7ZMU - chains A and B; structure by X-ray diffraction, 1.60 A resolution.

# Chain A
Protein: 14-3-3 protein sigma
Source organism: Homo sapiens
UniProtKB: P31947 (1433S_HUMAN); residues 1-231 here = UniProt positions 1-231
Chain sequence (236 residues; numbered -4 to 231; the number before each row is that of its first residue; numbers below 1 keep their minus sign (Gly-4 is residue -4)):
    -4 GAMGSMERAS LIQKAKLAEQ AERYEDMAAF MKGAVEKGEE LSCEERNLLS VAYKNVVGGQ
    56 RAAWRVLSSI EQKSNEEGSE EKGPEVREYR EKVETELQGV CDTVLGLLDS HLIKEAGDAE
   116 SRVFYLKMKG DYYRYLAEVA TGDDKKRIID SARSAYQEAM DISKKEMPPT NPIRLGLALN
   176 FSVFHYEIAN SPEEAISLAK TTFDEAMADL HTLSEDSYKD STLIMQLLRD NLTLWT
Sequence notes: expression tag (-4 to 0)
Bound ions: Mg2+ site 1 near Glu2 (its only coordinating residue here); Mg2+ site 2: Glu86, Glu89
Curated features (UniProtKB/Swiss-Prot):
  - site (Interaction with phosphoserine on interacting protein): Arg56, Arg129
  - modified residue (Phosphoserine): Ser5, Ser74

# Chain B
Protein: non-natural peptide 2
Chain sequence (7 residues; numbered 1 to 7; the number before each row is that of its first residue):
     1 SXXXXKX
Modified / non-standard residues: Ser1 (phosphoserine; SEP); PPN (para-nitrophenylalanine) at position 2, B3S ((3R)-3-amino-4-hydroxybutanoic acid) at position 3, BAL (beta-alanine) at position 4, PPN (para-nitrophenylalanine) at position 5, NH2 (amino group) at position 7

# How chain A and chain B interact
Pairs across the interface - 26 pairs, chain A then chain B:
  Asn42(A) - BAL_4(B)
  Asn42(A) - PPN_5(B)  hydrogen bond (side chain-backbone)
  Ser45(A) - B3S_3(B)  hydrogen bond (side chain-backbone)
  Ser45(A) - BAL_4(B)
  Val46(A) - BAL_4(B)
  Lys49(A) - Ser1(B)
  Lys49(A) - B3S_3(B)
  Arg56(A) - Ser1(B)
  Phe119(A) - PPN_5(B)
  Lys122(A) - PPN_2(B)  hydrogen bond (side chain-backbone)
  Lys122(A) - B3S_3(B)
  Lys122(A) - PPN_5(B)
  Arg129(A) - Ser1(B)
  Tyr130(A) - Ser1(B)
  Pro167(A) - PPN_5(B)
  Ile168(A) - PPN_5(B)
  Gly171(A) - PPN_5(B)
  Leu172(A) - PPN_5(B)
  Leu174(A) - Ser1(B)
  Leu174(A) - PPN_2(B)
  Asn175(A) - Ser1(B)
  Asn175(A) - PPN_2(B)  hydrogen bond (side chain-backbone)
  Asp215(A) - Lys6(B)
  Leu218(A) - PPN_2(B)
  Ile219(A) - PPN_2(B)
  Leu222(A) - PPN_2(B)
Interface residues without a listed pair, chain A (22 interface residues in all): Asp126, Val178, Asp211
The authors on this interface:
  - interface residues, chain A: Arg56(A), Arg129(A), Tyr130(A)

# In short
The interface between chain A and chain B involves 22 residues on one side and 6 on the other, with 4 hydrogen
bonds. Among the polar pairs are Asn42(A)-PPN_5(B), Ser45(A)-B3S_3(B) and Lys122(A)-PPN_2(B). Glu86(A) and
Glu89(A) form the Mg2+ site 2. The paper reports interface residues Arg56(A), Arg129(A) and Tyr130(A).
Here chain A is 14-3-3 protein sigma (Homo sapiens) and chain B is non-natural peptide 2. Entry 7ZMU (14-3-3s
binding to non-natural peptide 2d) was determined by X-ray diffraction together with 7ZMW from the same study.
